4AU5 - chains A and B; structure by X-ray diffraction, 3.70 A resolution.

[Chain A (and B)]
Molecule: Na(+)/h(+) antiporter nhaa
Source organism: Escherichia coli
Notes: chain B of this document is another copy of the same molecule, construct and numbering; everything in this record applies to it too
UniProt: P13738 (NHAA_ECOLI); numbering as in UniProt (aligned over 1-388)
Chain sequence (401 residues; row label = number of the first residue in the row):
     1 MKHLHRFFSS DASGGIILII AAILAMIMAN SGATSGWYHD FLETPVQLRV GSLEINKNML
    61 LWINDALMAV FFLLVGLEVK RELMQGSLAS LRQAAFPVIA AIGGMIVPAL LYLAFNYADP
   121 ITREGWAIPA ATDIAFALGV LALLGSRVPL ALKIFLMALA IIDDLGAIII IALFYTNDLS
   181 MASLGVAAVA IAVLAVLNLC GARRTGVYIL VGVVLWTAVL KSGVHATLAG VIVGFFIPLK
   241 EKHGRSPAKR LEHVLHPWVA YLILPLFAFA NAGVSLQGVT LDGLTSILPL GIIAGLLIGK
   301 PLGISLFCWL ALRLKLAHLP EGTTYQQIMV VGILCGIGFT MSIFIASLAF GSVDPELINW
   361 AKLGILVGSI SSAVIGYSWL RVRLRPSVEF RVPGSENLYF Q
Unresolved in the structure: 1-9, 391-401 (chain B: 1-9, 384-401)
Sequence notes: expression tag (389-401)
Residues lining bound ligands: dodecyl-alpha-D-maltoside (LMU): Thr205, Gly206, Arg250
Curated features (UniProtKB/Swiss-Prot):
  - region: Pro45 to Asn58 (Important for dimerization)
  - site: Asp133 (Important for stability, cation binding and translocation), Asp163 (Essential for cation binding and translocation), Asp164 (Essential for cation binding and translocation), Glu241 (Important for pH response), Glu252 (Important for pH response), Val254 (Important for pH response), Lys300 (Important for stability and activity)
  - mutagenesis: Pro45 to Asn58 (Exists exclusively in a monomeric form. Shows antiporter activity under routine stress conditions, but is much less efficient than wild-type dimeric NhaA in conferring growth resistance under extreme ...), Asp65 (D65N: Does not impair antiporter activity. Mutant can still survive in high NaC1 or LiC1 medium), Thr132 (T132C: Decreases both Na(+)/H(+) and Li(+)/H(+) antiporter activities. Increases Km for Na(+) and Li(+)), Asp133 (D133A: Decreases both Na(+)/H(+) and Li(+)/H(+) antiporter activities. Increases Km for Na(+) and Li(+). Decreases thermal stability ...), Asp163 (D163C: Loss of both Na(+)/H(+) and Li(+)/H(+) antiporter activities. Abolishes ability to grow on high salt medium. Cannot bind Li(+) ...), Asp164 (D164C: Loss of both Na(+)/H(+) and Li(+)/H(+) antiporter activities. Abolishes ability to grow on high salt medium. Cannot bind Li(+) ...), Ala167 (A167P: Shows reduced Na(+)/H(+) and Li(+)/H(+) antiporter activities, and a stronger down-regulation in the alkaline range for Na(+) import ...), His225 (H225A: Loss of antiporter activity. Abolishes ability to grow at alkaline pH; H225C/S: Slightly reduced antiporter activity. No effect on pH sensitivity ...), Glu241 (E241C: Affects pH sensitivity. Shows acidic shift in its pH profile. Causes a shift in the pH profile toward basic pH; when associated with C-254), Lys242 to His253 (Lack of Na(+)/H(+) antiporter activity at pH 7, but shows weak activity at pH 8.5), Lys249 (K249KIEG: Affects the pH sensitivity. The pH profile of the activity is shifted by about half a pH unit toward acidic pH), Glu252 (E252C: Increases drastically the Km for Na(+). The pH profile of the activity is shifted by one pH unit toward the alkaline range), 4 further mutagenesis entries in UniProt
What the authors report for this chain:
  - contacts within the chain: Lys57-Asp65 (salt bridge), Asp163-Lys300 (salt bridge)
  - conformationally variable residues (loop rearrangement, register shift): Pro45 to Gly51, Lys300
  - self-association interface (contacts with another copy of this molecule); pairs are residue here / residue on that copy: Arg204-Val254 (backbone contact), Pro45, Trp258

[How chain A and chain B interact]
Contacting residue pairs - 23 pairs, chain A then chain B:
  Thr44(A) with Val50(B)
  Pro45(A) with Val50(B); Gly51(B), hydrogen bond (backbone-backbone)
  Val46(A) with Arg49(B); Val50(B), hydrophobic
  Gln47(A) with Leu48(B); Arg49(B), hydrogen bond (backbone-backbone)
  Leu48(A) with Gln47(B); Leu48(B), hydrophobic
  Arg49(A) with Val46(B); Gln47(B), hydrogen bond (backbone-backbone); Arg49(B)
  Val50(A) with Thr44(B); Pro45(B); Val46(B), hydrophobic
  Gly51(A) with Pro45(B), hydrogen bond (backbone-backbone)
  Arg204(A) with Val254(B), hydrogen bond (side chain-backbone); Pro257(B)
  Gly206(A) with Trp258(B)
  Val207(A) with Trp258(B), hydrophobic
  Val254(A) with Arg204(B), hydrogen bond (backbone-side chain)
  Pro257(A) with Arg204(B)
  Trp258(A) with Val207(B), hydrophobic
Also at the interface, not in a pair above, chain B (14 interface residues in all): Gly206

[In short]
The chain A/chain B interface involves 14 residues from each chain, with 6 hydrogen bonds. Polar contacts
include Arg204(A)-Val254(B), Pro45(A)-Gly51(B) and Gln47(A)-Arg49(B). Chain A binds dodecyl-alpha-D-maltoside.
Curated annotation (UniProt) lists 24 mutagenesis sites on chain A. The paper reports conformational
variability at Pro45(A) and Lys300(A); a self-association interface involving Pro45(A), Arg204(A) and
Trp258(A).
Both chains are Na(+)/h(+) antiporter nhaa (Escherichia coli). Entry 4AU5 (Structure of the NhaA dimer,
crystallised at low pH) was determined by X-ray diffraction (same publication as 4ATV).
